PDB entry 3PV0 | X-ray diffraction, 3.10 A resolution | chains G and A of the 5 polymer chains in the assembly

== Chain G ==
Molecule: Maltose transporter subunit; membrane component of ABC superfamily
From: Escherichia coli
UniProtKB: B1XC31 (B1XC31_ECODH); numbering as in UniProt (aligned over 1-296)
Sequence (296 residues; numbered 1 to 296; the number before each row is that of its first residue):
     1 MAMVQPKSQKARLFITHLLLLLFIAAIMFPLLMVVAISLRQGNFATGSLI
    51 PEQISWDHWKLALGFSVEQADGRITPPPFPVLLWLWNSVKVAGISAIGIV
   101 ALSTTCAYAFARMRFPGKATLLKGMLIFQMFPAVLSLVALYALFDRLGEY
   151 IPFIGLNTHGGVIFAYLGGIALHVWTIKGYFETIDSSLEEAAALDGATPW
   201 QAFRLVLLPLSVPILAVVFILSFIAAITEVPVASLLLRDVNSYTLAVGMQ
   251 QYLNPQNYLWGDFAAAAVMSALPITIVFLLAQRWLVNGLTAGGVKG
Unresolved in the structure: 1, 284-296

== Chain A ==
Molecule: Fused maltose transport subunit, ATP-binding component of ABC superfamily; regulatory protein
From: Escherichia coli
UniProtKB: B1XC34 (B1XC34_ECODH); residue numbers follow UniProt; this construct covers 1-371
Sequence (381 residues; numbered 1 to 381; the number before each row is that of its first residue):
     1 MASVQLQNVTKAWGEVVVSKDINLDIHEGEFVVFVGPSGCGKSTLLRMIA
    51 GLETITSGDLFIGEKRMNDTPPAERGVGMVFQSYALYPHLSVAENMSFGL
   101 KLAGAKKEVINQRVNQVAEVLQLAHLLDRKPKALSGGQRQRVAIGRTLVA
   151 EPSVFLLDEPLSNLDAALRVQMRIEISRLHKRLGRTMIYVTHDQVEAMTL
   201 ADKIVVLDAGRVAQVGKPLELYHYPADRFVAGFIGSPKMNFLPVKVTATA
   251 IDQVQVELPMPNRQQVWLPVESRDVQVGANMSLGIRPEHLLPSDIADVIL
   301 EGEVQVVEQLGNETQIHIQIPSIRQNLVYRQNDVVLVEEGATFAIGLPPE
   351 RCHLFREDGTACRRLHKEPGVASASHHHHHH
Unresolved in the structure: 1, 372-381
Construct notes: expression tag (372-381)

== Interface between chain G and chain A ==
Contacting residue pairs - 38 pairs, chain G then chain A:
  D185(G) - S83(A)  hydrogen bond
  S187(G) - F81(A)
  S187(G) - S83(A)
  S187(G) - A85(A)
  L188(G) - A85(A)
  L188(G) - L86(A)
  L188(G) - Y87(A)
  L188(G) - P88(A)
  E190(G) - R47(A)  salt bridge
  E190(G) - L52(A)
  E190(G) - F81(A)
  A191(G) - F81(A)
  A191(G) - A85(A)  hydrophobic
  A191(G) - Y87(A)  hydrogen bond (backbone-side chain)
  A191(G) - R146(A)
  A192(G) - Y87(A)  hydrogen bond (backbone-side chain)
  A193(G) - A73(A)
  L194(G) - A50(A)
  L194(G) - P72(A)  hydrophobic
  L194(G) - A73(A)
  L194(G) - V77(A)  hydrophobic
  L194(G) - M79(A)  hydrophobic
  D195(G) - Y87(A)  hydrogen bond
  D195(G) - F98(A)
  D195(G) - G99(A)
  D195(G) - R146(A)
  G196(G) - A73(A)
  G196(G) - L102(A)
  A197(G) - L102(A)  hydrophobic
  Q201(G) - L102(A)
  Q201(G) - A103(A)
  L205(G) - H89(A)  hydrogen bond (backbone-side chain)
  V206(G) - Y87(A)  hydrophobic
  V206(G) - H89(A)
  V206(G) - F98(A)  hydrophobic
  P209(G) - H89(A)
  L210(G) - P88(A)
  L210(G) - H89(A)

== Summary ==
16 residues of chain G and 19 residues of chain A are in contact; the contacts include 5 hydrogen bonds and 1
salt bridge. Among the polar pairs are E190(G)-R47(A), D185(G)-S83(A) and A191(G)-Y87(A).
Chain G is Maltose transporter subunit; membrane component of ABC superfamily and chain A is Fused maltose
transport subunit, ATP-binding component of ABC superfamily; regulatory protein, both from Escherichia coli;
the structure, Crystal Structure of a pre-translocation state MBP-Maltose transporter complex without
nucleotide, was determined by X-ray diffraction, deposited together with 3PUY and 3PUZ.
